Entry 3MV9 (X-ray diffraction, 2.70 A resolution); this record covers chains A and C of the 5 polymer chains in the assembly.

[Chain A]
Protein: HLA class I histocompatibility antigen, B-35 alpha chain
Source organism: Homo sapiens
Notes: fragment: Extracellular domain
UniProt: P30685 (1B35_HUMAN); residues 1-276 here correspond to UniProt positions 25-300 (UniProt number = residue number + 24)
Sequence (276 residues; each row starts with the number of its first residue):
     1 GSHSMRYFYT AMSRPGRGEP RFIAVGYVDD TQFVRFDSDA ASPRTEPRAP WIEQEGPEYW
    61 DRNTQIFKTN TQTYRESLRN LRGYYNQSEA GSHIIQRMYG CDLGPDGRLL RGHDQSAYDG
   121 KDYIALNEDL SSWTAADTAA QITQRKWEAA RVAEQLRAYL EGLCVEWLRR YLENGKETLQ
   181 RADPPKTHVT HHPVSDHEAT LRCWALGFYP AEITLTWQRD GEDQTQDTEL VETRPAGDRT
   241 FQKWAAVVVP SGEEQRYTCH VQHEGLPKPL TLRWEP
Disulfides: Cys-101/Cys-164, Cys-203/Cys-259

[Chain C]
Protein: HPVG peptide from Epstein-Barr nuclear antigen 1
UniProt: P03211 (EBNA1_EBVB9); residues 1-11 here correspond to UniProt positions 407-417 (UniProt number = residue number + 406)
Sequence (11 residues; numbered 1 to 11; the number before each row is that of its first residue):
     1 HPVGEADYFE Y

[Chain A / chain C interface]
Residue-residue contacts - 40 pairs, chain A then chain C:
  Met-5(A) with His-1(C)
  Tyr-7(A) with His-1(C), hydrogen bond (side chain-backbone); Pro-2(C)
  Tyr-59(A) with His-1(C)
  Arg-62(A) with His-1(C), hydrogen bond
  Asn-63(A) with His-1(C); Pro-2(C)
  Ile-66(A) with Pro-2(C); Val-3(C)
  Phe-67(A) with Pro-2(C), hydrophobic
  Asn-70(A) with Glu-5(C), hydrogen bond
  Tyr-74(A) with Glu-5(C), hydrogen bond; Tyr-11(C), hydrophobic
  Glu-76(A) with Glu-10(C)
  Ser-77(A) with Glu-10(C); Tyr-11(C), hydrogen bond (side chain-backbone)
  Asn-80(A) with Tyr-11(C), hydrogen bond (side chain-backbone)
  Leu-81(A) with Tyr-11(C), hydrophobic
  Tyr-84(A) with Tyr-11(C), hydrogen bond (side chain-backbone)
  Ile-95(A) with Tyr-11(C)
  Arg-97(A) with Glu-5(C), salt bridge; Tyr-11(C), hydrogen bond
  Tyr-99(A) with Pro-2(C); Val-3(C), hydrogen bond (side chain-backbone)
  Ser-116(A) with Tyr-11(C), hydrogen bond
  Tyr-123(A) with Tyr-11(C), hydrophobic
  Thr-143(A) with Tyr-11(C), hydrogen bond (side chain-backbone)
  Lys-146(A) with Tyr-11(C)
  Trp-147(A) with Phe-9(C), hydrogen bond (side chain-backbone); Glu-10(C), hydrogen bond (side chain-backbone); Tyr-11(C), hydrophobic
  Ala-150(A) with Tyr-8(C); Phe-9(C)
  Val-152(A) with Phe-9(C), hydrophobic
  Gln-155(A) with Phe-9(C)
  Tyr-159(A) with His-1(C), hydrogen bond (side chain-backbone); Pro-2(C); Val-3(C)
  Trp-167(A) with His-1(C)
  Tyr-171(A) with His-1(C), hydrogen bond (side chain-backbone)
Other interface residues (no listed pair), chain A (31 interface residues in all): Tyr-9, Thr-73, Leu-156
Other interface residues (no listed pair), chain C (11 interface residues in all): Gly-4, Ala-6, Asp-7

[In short]
31 residues of chain A face 11 of chain C across their interface, with 15 hydrogen bonds and 1 salt bridge.
Polar contacts include Arg-97(A)/Glu-5(C), Tyr-7(A)/His-1(C) and Arg-62(A)/His-1(C).
Here chain A is HLA class I histocompatibility antigen, B-35 alpha chain (Homo sapiens) and chain C is HPVG
peptide from Epstein-Barr nuclear antigen 1. Entry 3MV9 (Crystal Structure of the TK3-Gln55Ala TCR in complex
with HLA-B*3501/HPVG) was determined by X-ray diffraction, deposited together with 3MV7 and 3MV8.
